PDB entry 2F3F | X-ray diffraction, 2.30 A resolution | chain A

== Chain A ==
Molecule: Beta-secretase 1
From: Homo sapiens
Notes: EC 3.4.23.46; fragment: catalytic domain
UniProt: P56817 (BACE1_HUMAN); residues 1-386 here correspond to UniProt positions 62-447 (UniProt number = residue number + 61)
Chain sequence (402 residues; numbered 1 to 386 plus 16 insertion-coded residues; the number before each row is that of its first residue):
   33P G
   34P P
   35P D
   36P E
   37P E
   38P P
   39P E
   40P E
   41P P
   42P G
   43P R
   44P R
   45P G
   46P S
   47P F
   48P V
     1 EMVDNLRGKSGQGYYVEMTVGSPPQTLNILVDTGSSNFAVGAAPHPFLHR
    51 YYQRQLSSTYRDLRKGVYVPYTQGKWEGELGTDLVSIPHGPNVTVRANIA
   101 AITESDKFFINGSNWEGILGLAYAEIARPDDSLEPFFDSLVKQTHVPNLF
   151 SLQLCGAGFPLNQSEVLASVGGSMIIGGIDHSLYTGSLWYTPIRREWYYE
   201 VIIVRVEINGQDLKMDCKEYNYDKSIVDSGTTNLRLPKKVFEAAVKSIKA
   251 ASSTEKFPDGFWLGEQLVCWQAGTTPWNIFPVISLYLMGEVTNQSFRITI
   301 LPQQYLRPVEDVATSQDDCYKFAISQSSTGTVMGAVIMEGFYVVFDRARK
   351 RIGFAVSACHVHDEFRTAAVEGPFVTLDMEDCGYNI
Not modelled in the structure: 33P, 34P, 35P, 36P, 37P, 38P, 39P, 40P, 41P, 42P, 43P, 44P, 45P, 158-170, 386
Differences from the reference sequence: cloning artifact (33P, 34P)
UniProt features mapped onto this chain:
  - active site: Asp-32, Asp-228
  - modified residue (N6-acetyllysine): Lys-65, Lys-214, Lys-218, Lys-224, Lys-238, Lys-239, Lys-246
  - glycosylation (N-linked (GlcNAc...) asparagine): Asn-92, Asn-111, Asn-162, Asn-293
Cystine bridges: Cys-155/Cys-359, Cys-217/Cys-382, Cys-269/Cys-319
Ligand contacts: AXF ((2R,4S)-N-butyl-4-hydroxy-2-methyl- 4-((E)-(4as,12r,15s,17as)-15-methyl -14,17-dioxo-2,3,4,4a,6,9,11,12,13, 14,15,16,17,17a-tetradecahydro-1H-5 ,10-dithia-1,13,16-triaza-benzocycl opentadecen-12-yl)-butyramide): Ser-10, Gly-11, Gln-12, Gly-13, Leu-30, Asp-32, Gly-34, Ser-35, Val-69, Pro-70, Tyr-71, Thr-72, Gln-73, Lys-107, Phe-108, Ile-110, Trp-115, Ile-118, Ile-126, Arg-128, Tyr-198, Ile-226, Asp-228, Gly-230, Thr-231, Thr-232

== Summary ==
Bound to chain A: compound AXF. UniProt lists active-site residues Asp-32 and Asp-228.
Chain A is Beta-secretase 1 (Homo sapiens); the structure, Crystal Structure of the Bace complex with BDF488,
a macrocyclic inhibitor, was determined by X-ray diffraction (same publication as 2F3E).
